Entry 4JOF (X-ray diffraction, 1.20 A resolution); this record covers chains A and C.

Chain A:
Protein: Golgi-associated PDZ and coiled-coil motif-containing protein
Source organism: Homo sapiens
Notes: fragment: CAL PDZ domain
UniProt: Q9HD26 (GOPC_HUMAN); residues 284-370 here = UniProt positions 284-370
Sequence (87 residues; each row starts with the number of its first residue):
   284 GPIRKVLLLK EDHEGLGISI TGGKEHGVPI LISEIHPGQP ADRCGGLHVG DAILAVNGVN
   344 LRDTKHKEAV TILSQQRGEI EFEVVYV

Chain C:
Protein: L-iCAL36 peptide
Sequence (10 residues; each row starts with the number of its first residue):
     1 ANSRLPTSII
Unresolved in the structure: 1-3

Chain A / chain C interface:
Pairs across the interface (24):
  Gly298(A) with Ile10(C)
  Leu299(A) with Ile10(C), hydrogen bond (backbone-backbone)
  Gly300(A) with Ile10(C), hydrogen bond (backbone-backbone)
  Ile301(A) with Ile9(C); Ile10(C), hydrogen bond (backbone-backbone)
  Ser302(A) with Thr7(C); Ser8(C); Ile9(C)
  Ile303(A) with Pro6(C); Thr7(C); Ser8(C), hydrogen bond (backbone-backbone)
  Thr304(A) with Leu5(C); Pro6(C), hydrogen bond (side chain-backbone); Thr7(C)
  Gly305(A) with Pro6(C)
  His309(A) with Arg4(C); Leu5(C); Pro6(C)
  Val311(A) with Leu5(C), hydrophobic
  His319(A) with Ile9(C)
  His349(A) with Pro6(C); Ser8(C)
  Val353(A) with Ser8(C)
  Leu356(A) with Ile10(C), hydrophobic
Interface residues without a listed pair, chain A (16 interface residues in all): Ser316, Ser357
From the paper, about this interface:
  - residue pairs: His309(A)-Leu5(C) (hydrophobic contact), Val311(A)-Leu5(C) (hydrophobic contact)

In short:
The interface between chain A and chain C involves 16 residues on one side and 7 on the other, with 5 hydrogen
bonds. Among the polar pairs are Leu299(A)-Ile10(C), Thr304(A)-Pro6(C) and Gly300(A)-Ile10(C). The paper
describes hydrophobic contacts between His309(A) and Leu5(C) and Val311(A) and Leu5(C).
Here chain A is Golgi-associated PDZ and coiled-coil motif-containing protein (Homo sapiens) and chain C is
L-iCAL36 peptide. Entry 4JOF (CFTR Associated Ligand (CAL) PDZ domain bound to peptide L-iCAL36 (ANSRLPTSII))
was determined by X-ray diffraction, deposited together with 4JOE, 4JOG, 4JOH, 4JOJ, 4JOK, 4JOP and 5 further
entries.
